5KGL - chain A; structure by X-ray diffraction, 2.45 A resolution.

# Chain A
Protein: 2,3-bisphosphoglycerate-independent phosphoglycerate mutase
Source organism: Caenorhabditis elegans
Notes: EC 5.4.2.12; fragment: isoform a
UniProtKB: G5EFZ1 (GPMI_CAEEL); residue numbers follow UniProt; this construct covers 1-539
Sequence (552 residues; each row starts with the number of its first residue):
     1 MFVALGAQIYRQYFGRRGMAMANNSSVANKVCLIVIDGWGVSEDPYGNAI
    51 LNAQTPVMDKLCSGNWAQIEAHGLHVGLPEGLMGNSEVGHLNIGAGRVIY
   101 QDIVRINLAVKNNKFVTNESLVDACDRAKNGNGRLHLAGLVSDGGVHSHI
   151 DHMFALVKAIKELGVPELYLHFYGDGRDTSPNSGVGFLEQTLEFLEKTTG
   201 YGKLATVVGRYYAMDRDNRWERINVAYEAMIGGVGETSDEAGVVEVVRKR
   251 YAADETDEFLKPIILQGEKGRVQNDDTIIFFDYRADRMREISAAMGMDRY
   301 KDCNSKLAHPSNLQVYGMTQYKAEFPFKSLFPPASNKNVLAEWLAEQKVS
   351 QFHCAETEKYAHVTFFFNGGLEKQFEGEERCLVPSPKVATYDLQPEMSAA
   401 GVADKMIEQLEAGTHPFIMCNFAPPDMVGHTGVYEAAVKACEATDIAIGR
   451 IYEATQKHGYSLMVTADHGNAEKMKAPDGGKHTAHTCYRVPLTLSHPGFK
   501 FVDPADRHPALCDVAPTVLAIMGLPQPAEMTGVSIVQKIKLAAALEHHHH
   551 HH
Unresolved in the structure: 1-19, 540-552
Sequence notes: expression tag (540-552)
Ion coordination: Zn2+: Asp-37, Ser-86, Asp-467, His-468; Mn2+: Asp-426, His-430, His-485
Swiss-Prot annotation at these positions:
  - active site: Ser-86
  - binding site (Mn(2+)): Asp-37, Ser-86, Asp-426, His-430, Asp-467, His-468, His-485
  - binding site (substrate): His-147, Arg-177, Asp-178, Arg-210, Arg-216, Arg-284 to Arg-287, Lys-359
From the paper describing this entry:
  - catalytic residues: Ser-86
  - Zn2+ coordination: Ser-86
  - specificity-determining residues: Ala-334 (proposed by the authors, not directly observed)

# Overview
Asp-37, Ser-86, Asp-467 and His-468 coordinate Zn2+. Asp-426, His-430 and His-485 coordinate Mn2+. UniProt
lists active-site residue Ser-86, 7 Mn2+-binding residues and 10 substrate-binding residues. The paper reports
the catalytic residue Ser-86; Zn2+ coordination by Ser-86.
Chain A is 2,3-bisphosphoglycerate-independent phosphoglycerate mutase (Caenorhabditis elegans); the
structure, 2.45A resolution structure of Apo independent phosphoglycerate mutase from C. elegans (orthorhombic
form), was determined by X-ray diffraction together with 5KGM and 5KGN from the same study.
